Entry 7PY1 (electron microscopy, 3.80 A resolution); this record covers chains C and E of the 9 polymer chains in the assembly.

# Chain C
Name: DNA-directed RNA polymerase subunit beta
Source organism: Escherichia coli
Notes: EC 2.7.7.6
UniProtKB: P0A8V4 (RPOB_ECO57); numbering as in UniProt (aligned over 1-1342)
Chain sequence (1342 residues; row label = number of the first residue in the row):
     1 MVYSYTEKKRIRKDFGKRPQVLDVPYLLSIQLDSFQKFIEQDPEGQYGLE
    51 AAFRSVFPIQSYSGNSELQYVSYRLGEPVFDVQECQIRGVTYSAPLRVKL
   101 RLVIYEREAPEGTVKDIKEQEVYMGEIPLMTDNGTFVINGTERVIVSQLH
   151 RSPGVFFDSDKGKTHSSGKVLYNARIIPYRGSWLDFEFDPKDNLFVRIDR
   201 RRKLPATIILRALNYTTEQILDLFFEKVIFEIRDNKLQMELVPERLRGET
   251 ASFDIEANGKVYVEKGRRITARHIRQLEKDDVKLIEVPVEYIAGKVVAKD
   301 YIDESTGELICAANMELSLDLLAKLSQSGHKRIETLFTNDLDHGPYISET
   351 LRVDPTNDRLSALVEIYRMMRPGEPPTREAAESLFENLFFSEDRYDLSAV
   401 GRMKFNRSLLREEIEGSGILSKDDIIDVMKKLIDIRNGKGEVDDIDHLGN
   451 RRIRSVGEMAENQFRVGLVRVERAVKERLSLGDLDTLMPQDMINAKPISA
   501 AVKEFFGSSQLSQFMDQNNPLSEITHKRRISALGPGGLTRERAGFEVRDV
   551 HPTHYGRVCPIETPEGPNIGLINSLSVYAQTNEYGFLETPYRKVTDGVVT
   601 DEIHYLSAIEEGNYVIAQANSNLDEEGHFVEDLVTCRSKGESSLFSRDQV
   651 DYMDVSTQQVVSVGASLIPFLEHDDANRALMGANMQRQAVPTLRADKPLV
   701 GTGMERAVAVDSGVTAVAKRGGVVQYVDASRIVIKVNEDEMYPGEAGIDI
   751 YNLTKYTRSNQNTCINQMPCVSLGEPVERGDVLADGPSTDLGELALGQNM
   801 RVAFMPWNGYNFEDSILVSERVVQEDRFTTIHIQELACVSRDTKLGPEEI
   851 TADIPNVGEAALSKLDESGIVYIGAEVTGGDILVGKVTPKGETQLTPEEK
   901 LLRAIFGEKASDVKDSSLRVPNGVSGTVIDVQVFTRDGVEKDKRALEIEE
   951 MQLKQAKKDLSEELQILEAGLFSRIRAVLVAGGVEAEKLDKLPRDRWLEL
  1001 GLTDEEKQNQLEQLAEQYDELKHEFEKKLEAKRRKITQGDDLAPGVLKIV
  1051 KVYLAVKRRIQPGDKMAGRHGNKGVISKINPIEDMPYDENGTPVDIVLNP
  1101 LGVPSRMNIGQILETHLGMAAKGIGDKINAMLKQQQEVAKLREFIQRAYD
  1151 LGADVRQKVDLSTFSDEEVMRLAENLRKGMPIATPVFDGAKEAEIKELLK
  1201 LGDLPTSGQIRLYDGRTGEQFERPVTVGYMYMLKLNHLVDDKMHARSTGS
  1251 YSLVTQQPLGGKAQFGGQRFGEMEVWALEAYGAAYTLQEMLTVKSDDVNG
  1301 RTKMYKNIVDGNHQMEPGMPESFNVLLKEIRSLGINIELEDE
Disordered / not traced: 1, 908-911
Swiss-Prot annotation at these positions:
  - modified residue (N6-acetyllysine): Lys-1022, Lys-1200

# Chain E
Name: DNA-directed RNA polymerase subunit omega
Source organism: Escherichia coli
Notes: EC 2.7.7.6
UniProtKB: P0A800 (RPOZ_ECOLI); numbering as in UniProt (aligned over 1-91)
Chain sequence (91 residues; each row starts with the number of its first residue):
     1 MARVTVQDAVEKIGNRFDLVLVAARRARQMQVGGKDPLVPEENDKTTVIA
    51 LREIEEGLINNQILDVRERQEQQEQEAAELQAVTAIAEGRR
Disordered / not traced: 1, 75-91

# How chain C and chain E interact
Residue-residue contacts (8):
  Gly-1282(C) / Phe-17(E)
  Tyr-1285(C) / Leu-21(E)  hydrophobic
  Gly-1311(C) / Gln-31(E)  hydrogen bond (backbone-side chain)
  Asn-1312(C) / Arg-28(E)
  Asn-1312(C) / Val-32(E)
  His-1313(C) / Arg-28(E)  hydrogen bond (backbone-side chain)
  His-1313(C) / Gln-31(E)  hydrogen bond
  Gln-1314(C) / Arg-28(E)

# Summary
6 residues of chain C face 5 of chain E across their interface, with 3 hydrogen bonds. Polar pairs include
Gly-1311(C)/Gln-31(E), His-1313(C)/Arg-28(E) and His-1313(C)/Gln-31(E).
Here chain C is DNA-directed RNA polymerase subunit beta and chain E is DNA-directed RNA polymerase subunit
omega, both from Escherichia coli. Entry 7PY1 (CryoEM structure of E.coli RNA polymerase elongation complex
bound to NusG (the consensus NusG-EC)) was determined by electron microscopy together with 7PY0, 7PY3, 7PY5,
7PY6, 7PY7, 7PY8 and 4 further entries from the same study.
